PDB entry 3MZD | X-ray diffraction, 1.90 A resolution | chain A

[Chain A]
Name: D-alanyl-D-alanine carboxypeptidase dacA
From: Escherichia coli
Notes: EC 3.4.16.4, 3.5.2.6; fragment: Soluble construct
UniProtKB: P0AEB2 (DACA_ECOLI); residues 1-357 here correspond to UniProt positions 30-386 (UniProt number = residue number + 29)
Chain sequence (363 residues; each row starts with the number of its first residue):
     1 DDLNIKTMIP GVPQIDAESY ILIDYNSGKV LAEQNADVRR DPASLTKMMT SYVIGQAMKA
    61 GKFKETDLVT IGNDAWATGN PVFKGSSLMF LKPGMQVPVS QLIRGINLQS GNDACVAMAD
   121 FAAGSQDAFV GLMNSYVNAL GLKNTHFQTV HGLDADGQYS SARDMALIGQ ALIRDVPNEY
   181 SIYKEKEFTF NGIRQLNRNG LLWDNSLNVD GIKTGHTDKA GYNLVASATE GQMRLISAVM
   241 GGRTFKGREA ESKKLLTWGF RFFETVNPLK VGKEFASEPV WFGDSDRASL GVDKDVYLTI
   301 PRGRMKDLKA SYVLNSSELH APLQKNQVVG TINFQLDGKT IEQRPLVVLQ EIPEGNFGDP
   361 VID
Disordered / not traced: 1-3, 358-363
Covalently attached groups: CLOXACILLIN open form (1R form) (CXV) linked to Ser44
Residues lining bound ligands: CLOXACILLIN open form (1R form) (CXV; (2R,4S)-2-[(1S)-1-({[3-(2-chlorophenyl)-5-methyl-1,2-oxazol-4-yl]carbonyl}amino)-2-oxoethyl]-5,5-dimethyl-1,3-thiazolid ine-4-carboxylic acid): Ala43, Lys47, Val82, Gly85, Ser86, Ser87, Asn112, His151, Gly152, Leu153, Arg198, Thr214, Gly215, His216, Thr217, Arg248
Swiss-Prot annotation at these positions:
  - active site: Ser44 (Acyl-ester intermediate), Lys47 (Proton acceptor), Ser110
  - binding site (substrate): Lys213
Reported in the primary citation:
  - binding site for CLOXACILLIN open form (1R form): Ser86, Ser110, Asn112, Leu153, Thr214
  - conformationally variable residues (loop rearrangement, side-chain flip): Gly152 to Ala155, Thr214, Arg248
  - contacts within the chain: Ser44-Lys47 (hydrogen bond), Lys47-Asn112 (hydrogen bond), Ser110-Lys213 (hydrogen bond)
  - mutagenesis - R248K (20-fold): decreased catalytic activity
  - mutagenesis - R248K: decreased binding to penicillin
  - mutagenesis - R248A: decreased catalytic activity on penicillin
  - mutagenesis - R248A, R248K: unchanged catalytic activity on penicillinoyl complex
  - catalytic residues: Arg248
  - catalytic residues: Ser110 (citing earlier work)

[Summary]
CLOXACILLIN open form (1R form) is covalently linked to Ser44. UniProt lists 3 active-site residues and
substrate-binding residue Lys213. From the paper: catalytic residues Arg248 and Ser110; R248K reduces
catalytic activity.
Chain A is D-alanyl-D-alanine carboxypeptidase dacA (Escherichia coli); the structure, Structure of
penicillin-binding protein 5 from E. coli: cloxacillin acyl-enzyme complex, was determined by X-ray
diffraction, deposited together with 3MZE and 3MZF.
